9JNV - chains A and J of the 11 polymer chains in the assembly; structure by electron microscopy, 3.00 A resolution.

# Chain A
Protein: Histone H3
Source organism: Xenopus laevis
Reference sequence: A0A310TTQ1 (A0A310TTQ1_XENLA); residues 1-135 here correspond to UniProt positions 2-136 (UniProt number = residue number + 1)
Chain sequence (135 residues; numbered 1 to 135; the number before each row is that of its first residue):
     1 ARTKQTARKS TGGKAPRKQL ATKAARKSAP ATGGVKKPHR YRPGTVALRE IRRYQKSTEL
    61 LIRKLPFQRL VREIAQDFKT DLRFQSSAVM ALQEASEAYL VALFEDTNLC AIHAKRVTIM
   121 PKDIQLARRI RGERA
Unresolved in the structure: 1-36, 135

# Chain J
Molecule: 146-nt DNA strand
Source organism: Escherichia coli K-12
Sequence (146 nucleotides; row label = number of the first residue in the row):
     1 ATCGGATGTA TATATCTGAC ACGTGCCTGG AGACTAGGGA GTAATCCCCT TGGCGGTTAA
    61 AACGCGGGGG ACAGCGCGTA CGTGCGTTTA AGCGGTGCTA GAGCTGTCTA CGACCAATTG
   121 AGCGGCCTCG GCACCGGGAT TCTCGA

# How chain A and chain J interact
Contacting residue pairs - 20 pairs, chain A then chain J:
  His39(A) - DC144(J)  sugar contact
  Arg40(A) - DG66(J)  base contact
  Tyr41(A) - DC144(J)  phosphate contact
  Arg42(A) - DG69(J)  phosphate contact
  Arg42(A) - DC144(J)  salt bridge to the phosphate
  Arg42(A) - DG145(J)  salt bridge to the phosphate
  Pro43(A) - DG69(J)  phosphate contact
  Thr45(A) - DC144(J)  phosphate contact
  Arg63(A) - DA60(J)  sugar contact
  Arg72(A) - DT51(J)  salt bridge to the phosphate
  Arg83(A) - DT50(J)  phosphate contact
  Arg83(A) - DT51(J)  phosphate contact
  Phe84(A) - DT50(J)  phosphate contact
  Phe84(A) - DT51(J)  hydrogen bond to the phosphate
  Gln85(A) - DT50(J)  hydrogen bond to the phosphate
  Ser86(A) - DT50(J)  phosphate contact
  Arg116(A) - DA71(J)  phosphate contact
  Arg116(A) - DC72(J)  phosphate contact
  Val117(A) - DA71(J)  phosphate contact
  Thr118(A) - DA71(J)  hydrogen bond to the phosphate
Interface residues without a listed pair, chain A (18 interface residues in all): Lys115, Met120, Lys122
Interface residues without a listed pair, chain J (12 interface residues in all): DC49, DA61, DT143

# Overview
Chain A and chain J form an interface of 18 and 12 residues respectively, with 3 hydrogen bonds and 3 salt
bridges. Polar pairs include Phe84(A)-DT51(J), Gln85(A)-DT50(J) and Thr118(A)-DA71(J).
Chain A is Histone H3 (Xenopus laevis) and chain J is a 146-nt DNA strand (Escherichia coli K-12); the
structure, Structure of isw1-nucleosome complex in ADP(S) state, was determined by electron microscopy
together with 9JNT, 9JNU, 9JO2, 9JO5, 9LIU and 9LJ2 from the same study.
